PDB entry 1I8O | X-ray diffraction, 1.15 A resolution | chain A

# Chain A
Protein: Cytochrome C2
Organism: Rhodopseudomonas palustris
UniProt: P00091 (CYC22_RHOPA); residue numbers follow UniProt; this construct covers 1-114
Amino-acid sequence (114 residues; row label = number of the first residue in the row):
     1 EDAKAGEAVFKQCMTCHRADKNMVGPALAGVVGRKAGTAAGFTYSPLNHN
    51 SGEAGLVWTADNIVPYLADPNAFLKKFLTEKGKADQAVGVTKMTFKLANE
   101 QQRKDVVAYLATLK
Sequence notes: conflict Ala29 (Gly in P00091), Val64 (Ile in P00091), Pro65 (Asn in P00091), Ala68 (Asn in P00091), Glu80 (Asp in P00091)
Modified residues: Glu1 (pyroglutamic acid; PCA)
Covalently attached groups: heme c (HEC) linked to Cys13, Cys16
Metal / ion sites: heme c Fe: His17 (together with ammonia)
Ligand contacts:
  - heme c (HEC): Gln12, Thr15, His17, Val24, Gly25, Pro26, Leu28, Val31, Ala36, Gly37, Thr38, Phe42, Tyr44, Ser45, Asn48, Trp58, Ile63, Tyr66, Leu67, Thr91, Lys92, Met93, Phe95, Leu97, Val106, Leu110
  - ammonia (NH3): His17, Tyr66, Pro70, Phe95

# Summary
Chain A binds ammonia. Heme c is covalently linked to Cys13.
Chain A is Cytochrome C2 (Rhodopseudomonas palustris); the structure, Rhodopseudomonas palustris cyt C2
ammonia complex at 1.15 angstrom resolution, was determined by X-ray diffraction, deposited together with 1FJ0
and 1I8P.
